PDB entry 7RH2 | X-ray diffraction, 2.47 A resolution | chains B and E of the 4 polymer chains in the assembly

Chain B:
Name: ICSAT transcription factor
Organism: Homo sapiens
UniProtKB: Q99419 (Q99419_HUMAN); residues 21-129 here correspond to UniProt positions 52-160 (UniProt number = residue number + 31)
Sequence (111 residues; each row starts with the number of its first residue):
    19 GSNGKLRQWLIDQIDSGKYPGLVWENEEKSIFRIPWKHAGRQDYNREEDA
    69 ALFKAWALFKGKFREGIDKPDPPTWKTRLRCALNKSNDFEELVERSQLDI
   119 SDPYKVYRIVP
Unresolved in the structure: 19-20
Sequence notes: expression tag (19-20); engineered mutation Arg-59 (Lys90 in Q99419)
Reported in the primary citation:
  - binding site for the 19-nt DNA strand (chain E): Arg-59
  - mutagenesis - K59R: increased binding to target DNA

Chain E:
Molecule: 19-nt DNA strand
Sequence (19 nucleotides; row label = number of the first residue in the row):
     1 GCTTTCTCGGTTTCAGTTG

How chain B and chain E interact:
Residue-residue contacts - 18 pairs, chain B then chain E:
  Gly-22(B) / DG9(E)  phosphate contact
  Gly-22(B) / DG10(E)  phosphate contact
  Lys-23(B) / DG10(E)  hydrogen bond to the phosphate
  Leu-24(B) / DG10(E)  hydrogen bond to the phosphate
  Trp-74(B) / DG10(E)  phosphate contact
  Trp-74(B) / DT11(E)  hydrogen bond to the phosphate
  Lys-78(B) / DG10(E)  hydrogen bond to the phosphate
  Lys-78(B) / DT11(E)  salt bridge to the phosphate
  Lys-80(B) / DT12(E)  salt bridge to the phosphate
  Arg-96(B) / DT11(E)  salt bridge to the phosphate
  Arg-96(B) / DT12(E)  salt bridge to the phosphate
  Cys-99(B) / DT11(E)  base contact
  Cys-99(B) / DT12(E)  hydrogen bond to the base
  Ala-100(B) / DT11(E)  phosphate contact
  Lys-103(B) / DG9(E)  base contact
  Lys-103(B) / DG10(E)  hydrogen bond to the base
  Lys-103(B) / DT11(E)  base contact
  Leu-116(B) / DG19(E)  phosphate contact
Interface residues without a listed pair, chain B (13 interface residues in all): Asn-21, Thr-95
Interface residues without a listed pair, chain E (6 interface residues in all): DT13

Overview:
Chain B and chain E form an interface of 13 and 6 residues respectively, with 6 hydrogen bonds and 4 salt
bridges. Polar pairs include Cys-99(B)/DT12(E), Lys-103(B)/DG10(E) and Lys-23(B)/DG10(E). The paper reports a
binding site for the 19-nt DNA strand (chain E) at Arg-59(B); K59R of chain B increases binding to target DNA.
Chain B is ICSAT transcription factor (Homo sapiens) and chain E is a 19-nt DNA strand; the structure, IRF4
Transcription factor mutant -K59R, was determined by X-ray diffraction.
